PDB entry 2LSR | solution NMR | chains A and B

[Chain A]
Protein: Harmonin
From: Homo sapiens
UniProtKB: Q9Y6N9 (USH1C_HUMAN); numbering as in UniProt (aligned over 1-80)
Chain sequence (80 residues; each row starts with the number of its first residue):
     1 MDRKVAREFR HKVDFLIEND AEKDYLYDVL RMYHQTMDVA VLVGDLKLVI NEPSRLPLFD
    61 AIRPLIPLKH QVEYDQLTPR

[Chain B]
Protein: peptide from Cadherin-23
From: Homo sapiens
Notes: fragment: exon68 encoded peptide
UniProtKB: F6U049 (F6U049_HUMAN); residues 98-113 here correspond to UniProt positions 3215-3230 (UniProt number = residue number + 3117)
Chain sequence (16 residues; row label = number of the first residue in the row):
    98 GSLLKEVLED YLRLKK
Sequence notes: engineered mutation Glu103 (Val3220 in F6U049)

[How chain A and chain B interact]
Contacting residue pairs - 23 pairs, chain A then chain B:
  Asp2(A) with Leu100(B)
  Arg3(A) with Glu103(B)
  Ala6(A) with Val104(B)
  Arg7(A) with Asp107(B); Leu111(B)
  Phe9(A) with Val104(B)
  Arg10(A) with Tyr108(B); Leu111(B)
  Val13(A) with Tyr108(B)
  Asp20(A) with Lys112(B)
  Lys23(A) with Tyr108(B)
  Tyr27(A) with Tyr108(B); Lys112(B)
  Leu30(A) with Leu101(B); Leu105(B)
  Tyr33(A) with Leu101(B)
  His34(A) with Ser99(B); Leu101(B); Lys102(B)
  Pro64(A) with Leu100(B)
  Leu65(A) with Leu100(B); Leu101(B); Val104(B)
Interface residues without a listed pair, chain A (17 interface residues in all): His11, Asp14

[Summary]
The interface between chain A and chain B involves 17 residues on one side and 11 on the other.
Chain A is Harmonin and chain B is peptide from Cadherin-23, both from Homo sapiens; the structure, Solution
structure of harmonin N terminal domain in complex with a exon68 encoded peptide of cadherin23, was determined
by solution NMR.
